6KDI - chains L and H of the 3 polymer chains in the assembly; structure by X-ray diffraction, 2.70 A resolution.

== Chain L ==
Protein: Anti-(6-4) photoproduct antibody 64M-5 Fab (light chain)
Organism: Mus musculus
Notes: antibody fragment or engineered binder
Sequence (218 residues; each row starts with the number of its first residue; note: 1 number in that range is skipped by the numbering (no residue carries it; nothing is unmodelled there); a row labelled like 27A-27E holds insertion residues (27A, then the next letters in order)):
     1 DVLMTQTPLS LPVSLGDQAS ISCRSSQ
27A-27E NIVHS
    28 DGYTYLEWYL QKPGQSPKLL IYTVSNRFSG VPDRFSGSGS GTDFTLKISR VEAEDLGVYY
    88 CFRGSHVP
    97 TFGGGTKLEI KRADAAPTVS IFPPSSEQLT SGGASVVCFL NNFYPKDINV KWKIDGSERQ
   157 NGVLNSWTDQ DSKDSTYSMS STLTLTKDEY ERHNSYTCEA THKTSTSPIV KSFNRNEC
Unresolved in the structure: 1, 28, 214
Modified positions: Asp28 (beta-L-aspartic acid; IAS)
Disulfides: Cys23-Cys88, Cys134-Cys194
What the authors report for this chain:
  - conformationally variable residues (side-chain flip): Tyr32, His93

== Chain H ==
Protein: Anti-(6-4) photoproduct antibody 64M-5 Fab (heavy chain)
Organism: Mus musculus
Notes: antibody fragment or engineered binder
Sequence (221 residues; each row starts with the number of its first residue; note: 15 numbers in that range are skipped by the numbering (no residue carries them; nothing is unmodelled there); a row labelled like 82A-82C holds insertion residues (82A, then the next letters in order)):
     1 EVQLQQSGTV LARPGASVKM SCKASGYTFT NYWMHWIKQR PGQGLEWIGT IY
   52A P
    53 GNSDTTYSQK FKGKAKLTAV TSTSTAYMEL
82A-82C SSL
    83 TNEDSAVYYC SRRNYGSS
100I-100K YAM
   101 DYWGQGTSVT VSSAKTTPPS VYPLAPGSAA
   133 QTNSMVTLGC LVKGYFPEPV TV
   156 TW
   162 NSGSLSSG
   171 VHTFPAVLQS
   183 DLYTLSSSVT VPSS
   199 TW
   202 PSETVTCNVA HPASSTKVDK KI
   226 VPRD
Unresolved in the structure: 129-130, 133-134
Disulfides: Cys22-Cys92, Cys142-Cys208

== How chain L and chain H interact ==
Residue-residue contacts (71; chain L residue first):
  Tyr32(L) - Tyr100I(H)  hydrophobic
  Glu34(L) - Arg95(H)  salt bridge
  Glu34(L) - Tyr100I(H)
  Glu34(L) - Ala100J(H)
  Tyr36(L) - Arg95(H)
  Tyr36(L) - Ala100J(H)
  Tyr36(L) - Met100K(H)  hydrogen bond (side chain-backbone)
  Gln38(L) - Gln39(H)
  Gln38(L) - Tyr91(H)  hydrogen bond
  Gln42(L) - Tyr91(H)
  Ser43(L) - Tyr91(H)
  Ser43(L) - Gly104(H)  hydrogen bond (side chain-backbone)
  Ser43(L) - Gln105(H)
  Pro44(L) - Leu45(H)  hydrophobic
  Pro44(L) - Trp103(H)
  Leu46(L) - Ser100(H)
  Leu46(L) - Ala100J(H)  hydrophobic
  Leu46(L) - Met100K(H)
  Tyr49(L) - Ser99(H)  hydrogen bond (side chain-backbone)
  Tyr49(L) - Ser100(H)
  Tyr49(L) - Tyr100I(H)
  Tyr49(L) - Ala100J(H)  hydrophobic
  Phe55(L) - Asp101(H)
  Tyr87(L) - Gly44(H)
  Tyr87(L) - Leu45(H)
  Phe89(L) - Arg95(H)
  Phe89(L) - Met100K(H)  hydrophobic
  Gly91(L) - Arg95(H)
  Pro95(L) - Trp47(H)
  Phe98(L) - Ile37(H)  hydrophobic
  Phe98(L) - Leu45(H)
  Phe98(L) - Glu46(H)
  Phe98(L) - Trp47(H)
  Ser116(L) - Thr139(H)
  Phe118(L) - Leu124(H)
  Phe118(L) - Ala125(H)
  Phe118(L) - Pro126(H)
  Phe118(L) - Thr139(H)
  Pro120(L) - Arg228(H)
  Ser121(L) - Tyr122(H)
  Ser121(L) - Pro123(H)
  Glu123(L) - Pro123(H)
  Glu123(L) - Lys221(H)
  Gln124(L) - Tyr122(H)
  Ser127(L) - Tyr122(H)
  Ser131(L) - Leu143(H)
  Ser131(L) - Lys145(H)
  Val133(L) - Leu124(H)  hydrophobic
  Phe135(L) - Phe174(H)  hydrophobic
  Phe135(L) - Ser188(H)
  Phe135(L) - Ser189(H)
  Phe135(L) - Ser190(H)
  Asn137(L) - His172(H)
  Asn137(L) - Phe174(H)
  Asn137(L) - Ser190(H)
  Asn138(L) - His172(H)  hydrogen bond
  Leu160(L) - Gln179(H)
  Leu160(L) - Thr186(H)
  Asn161(L) - Val177(H)
  Ser162(L) - Phe174(H)
  Ser162(L) - Pro175(H)  hydrogen bond (side chain-backbone)
  Trp163(L) - Pro175(H)
  Thr164(L) - Thr173(H)
  Thr164(L) - Phe174(H)
  Ser174(L) - His172(H)  hydrogen bond
  Ser174(L) - Phe174(H)
  Met175(L) - Phe174(H)
  Ser176(L) - Phe174(H)
  Ser176(L) - Ser188(H)  hydrogen bond
  Glu213(L) - Gly127(H)
  Glu213(L) - Ser128(H)  hydrogen bond
Interface residues without a listed pair, chain L (41 interface residues in all): Tyr30, Thr50, Pro119, Asp167, Thr178
Interface residues without a listed pair, chain H (42 interface residues in all): Leu140, Gly141, Asp229

== Summary ==
Chain L and chain H form an interface of 41 and 42 residues respectively; the contacts include 9 hydrogen
bonds and 1 salt bridge. Polar contacts include Glu34(L)-Arg95(H), Tyr36(L)-Met100K(H) and Gln38(L)-Tyr91(H).
The paper reports conformational variability at Tyr32(L) and His93(L).
Here chain L is Anti-(6-4) photoproduct antibody 64M-5 Fab (light chain) and chain H is Anti-(6-4)
photoproduct antibody 64M-5 Fab (heavy chain), both from Mus musculus. Entry 6KDI (Antibody 64M-5 Fab
including isoAsp in complex with dT(6-4)T) was determined by X-ray diffraction, deposited together with 6KDH.
